PDB entry 4LEX | X-ray diffraction, 2.02 A resolution | chains L and H

Chain L:
Protein: Fab heavy chain
Organism: Mus musculus
Notes: antibody fragment or engineered binder
Sequence (217 residues; numbered 1 to 217; the number before each row is that of its first residue):
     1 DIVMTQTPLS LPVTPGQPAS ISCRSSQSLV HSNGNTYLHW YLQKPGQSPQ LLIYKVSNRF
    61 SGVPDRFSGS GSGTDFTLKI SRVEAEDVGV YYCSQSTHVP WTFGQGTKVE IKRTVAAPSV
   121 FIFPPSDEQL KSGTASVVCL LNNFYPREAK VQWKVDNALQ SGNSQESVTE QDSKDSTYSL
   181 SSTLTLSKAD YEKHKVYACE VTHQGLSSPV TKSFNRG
Disulfides: C23-C93, C139-C199

Chain H:
Protein: Fab light chain
Organism: Mus musculus
Notes: antibody fragment or engineered binder
Sequence (217 residues; numbered 1 to 217; the number before each row is that of its first residue):
     1 EVQLVESGPG LVKPSETLSL SCTVSGDSIT SGFWNWIRQP PGKGLEWIGY IGFSGSTYYN
    61 PSLKSRVTIS RDTSKNQYSL KLSSVTAADT AVYYCASVDN SAALDYWGQG TLVTVSSAST
   121 KGPSVFPLAP SSKSTSGGTA ALGCLVKDYF PEPVTVSWNS GALTSGVHTF PAVLQSSGLY
   181 SLSSVVTVPS SSLGTQTYIC NVNHKPSNTK VDKKVEP
Disulfides: C22-C95, C144-C200
From the paper describing this entry:
  - mutagenesis - S54T: unchanged binding to mouse or G40S
  - mutagenesis - G52S: unchanged binding to mAb7

Interface between chain L and chain H:
Residue-residue contacts - 71 pairs, chain L then chain H:
  Y37(L) - S101(H)
  Y37(L) - A102(H)  hydrophobic
  H39(L) - S101(H)
  H39(L) - A102(H)  hydrogen bond (side chain-backbone)
  H39(L) - A103(H)
  Y41(L) - A103(H)
  Y41(L) - L104(H)  hydrogen bond (side chain-backbone)
  Q43(L) - Q39(H)  hydrogen bond
  Q43(L) - Y94(H)  hydrogen bond
  S48(L) - Y94(H)
  S48(L) - G108(H)  hydrogen bond (side chain-backbone)
  S48(L) - Q109(H)
  P49(L) - L45(H)  hydrophobic
  P49(L) - Y94(H)
  P49(L) - W107(H)
  L51(L) - A103(H)  hydrophobic
  L51(L) - L104(H)
  Y54(L) - S101(H)
  K55(L) - N100(H)  hydrogen bond (side chain-backbone)
  K55(L) - S101(H)
  F60(L) - D105(H)
  Y92(L) - Q39(H)  hydrogen bond
  Y92(L) - G44(H)
  S96(L) - A102(H)  hydrogen bond (side chain-backbone)
  V99(L) - Y58(H)  hydrophobic
  P100(L) - W47(H)  hydrophobic
  P100(L) - Y58(H)
  P100(L) - N60(H)
  W101(L) - N35(H)
  W101(L) - W47(H)
  W101(L) - Y50(H)  hydrophobic
  W101(L) - V98(H)  hydrophobic
  F103(L) - L45(H)
  F103(L) - W47(H)
  F103(L) - L104(H)  hydrophobic
  F121(L) - K133(H)
  F121(L) - S134(H)
  F121(L) - A141(H)  hydrophobic
  I122(L) - K133(H)  hydrogen bond (backbone-backbone)
  F123(L) - L128(H)  hydrophobic
  F123(L) - A129(H)
  F123(L) - S134(H)
  F123(L) - A141(H)
  S126(L) - F126(H)
  S126(L) - P127(H)
  E128(L) - F126(H)
  E128(L) - K213(H)  salt bridge
  Q129(L) - F126(H)
  Q129(L) - K147(H)
  S136(L) - L145(H)
  S136(L) - K147(H)
  V138(L) - L128(H)  hydrophobic
  L140(L) - F170(H)  hydrophobic
  L140(L) - V185(H)  hydrophobic
  N142(L) - H168(H)  hydrogen bond
  N142(L) - T187(H)
  N143(L) - H168(H)  hydrogen bond
  Q165(L) - V173(H)
  Q165(L) - L174(H)  hydrogen bond (side chain-backbone)
  Q165(L) - Q175(H)
  E166(L) - V173(H)
  S167(L) - F170(H)
  S167(L) - P171(H)  hydrogen bond (side chain-backbone)
  S167(L) - V173(H)
  V168(L) - P171(H)
  T169(L) - F170(H)
  S179(L) - H168(H)  hydrogen bond
  S179(L) - F170(H)
  L180(L) - F170(H)
  S181(L) - F170(H)
  S213(L) - K133(H)
Also at the interface, not in a pair above, chain L (40 interface residues in all): D1, Q47, K212, F214
Also at the interface, not in a pair above, chain H (48 interface residues in all): I37, K43, E46, P61, D99, G110, T135, S136, T139, A140, L142

Overview:
40 residues of chain L face 48 of chain H across their interface, with 14 hydrogen bonds and 1 salt bridge.
Polar pairs include E128(L)-K213(H), H39(L)-A102(H) and Y41(L)-L104(H). From the paper: S54T of chain H leaves
binding to mouse or G40S unchanged; G52S of chain H leaves binding to mAb7 unchanged.
Here chain L is Fab heavy chain and chain H is Fab light chain, both from Mus musculus. Entry 4LEX (Unliganded
crystal structure of mAb7) was determined by X-ray diffraction.
